Entry 7L1V (electron microscopy, 3.00 A resolution); this record covers chains R and S of the 6 polymer chains in the assembly.

Chain R:
Molecule: Hypocretin receptor type 2
From: Homo sapiens
Reference sequence: Q548Y0 (Q548Y0_HUMAN); numbering as in UniProt; present here: 3-251, 283-389
Amino-acid sequence (374 residues; row label = number of the first residue in the row; note: 31 numbers in that range are skipped by the numbering (no residue carries them; nothing is unmodelled there); numbers below 1 keep their minus sign (Asp-5 is residue -5)):
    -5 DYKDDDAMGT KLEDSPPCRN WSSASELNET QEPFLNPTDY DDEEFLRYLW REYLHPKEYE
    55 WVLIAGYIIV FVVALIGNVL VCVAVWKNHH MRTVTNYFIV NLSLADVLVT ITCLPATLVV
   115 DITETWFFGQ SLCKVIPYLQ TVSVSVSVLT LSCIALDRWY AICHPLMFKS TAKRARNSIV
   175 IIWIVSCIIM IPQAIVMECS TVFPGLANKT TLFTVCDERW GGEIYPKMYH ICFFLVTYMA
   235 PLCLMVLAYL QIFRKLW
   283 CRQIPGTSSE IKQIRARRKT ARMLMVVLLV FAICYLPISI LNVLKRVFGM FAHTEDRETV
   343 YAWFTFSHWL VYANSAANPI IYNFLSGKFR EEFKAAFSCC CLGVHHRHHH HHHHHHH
Not modelled in the structure: -5 to 54, 283-291, 379-399
Construct notes: expression tag (-5 to 2, 390-399)
Disulfides: Cys127-Cys210
Residues lining bound ligands: XGD (4'-methoxy-N,N-dimethyl-3'-{[3-(2-{[2-(2H-1,2,3-triazol-2-yl)benzene-1-carbonyl]amino}ethyl)phenyl]sulfamoyl}[1,1'-biphenyl]-3-carboxamide): Cys107, Ala110, Thr111, Val114, Asp115, Glu118, Trp120, Pro131, Gln134, Thr135, Val138, Gln187, Met191, Phe207, Val209, Cys210, Phe227, Ile320, Asn324, Arg328, Tyr343, His350, Tyr354
Reported in the primary citation:
  - binding site for XGD: Cys107, Thr111, Val114, Pro131, Gln134, Thr135, Val138, Met191, Phe227, Ile320, Asn324, Tyr343, His350
  - conformationally variable residues (helix shift, side-chain flip): Cys107, Pro109, Gln134, Tyr343, His350
  - specificity-determining residues: Thr111, Thr135 (proposed by the authors, not directly observed)

Chain S:
Molecule: Synthetic nanobody 51 (Sb51)
From: Lama glama
Notes: antibody fragment or engineered binder
Amino-acid sequence (118 residues; row label = number of the first residue in the row; numbers below 1 keep their minus sign (Gly-3 is residue -3)):
    -3 GSSSQVQLVE SGGGLVQAGG SLRLSCAASG FPVGRVMYWY RQAPGKEREW VAAISSHGDM
    57 TAYADSVKGR FTISRDNAKN TVYLQMNSLK PEDTAVYYCE VYVGYFYHGQ GTQVTVSA
Not modelled in the structure: -3 to 1, 113-114
Disulfides: Cys22-Cys95

Interface between chain R and chain S:
Residue-residue contacts - 39 pairs, chain R then chain S:
  Glu192(R) - Arg44(S)
  Cys193(R) - Arg44(S)  hydrogen bond (backbone-side chain)
  Ser194(R) - Tyr36(S)
  Ser194(R) - Arg44(S)  hydrogen bond
  Ser194(R) - Phe102(S)
  Thr195(R) - Tyr34(S)
  Thr195(R) - Tyr36(S)  hydrogen bond (backbone-side chain)
  Thr195(R) - Trp46(S)
  Val196(R) - Tyr34(S)
  Phe197(R) - Val32(S)
  Phe197(R) - Tyr34(S)  hydrogen bond (backbone-side chain)
  Phe197(R) - Ala49(S)  hydrophobic
  Phe197(R) - Ser51(S)
  Phe197(R) - Met56(S)
  Phe197(R) - Ala58(S)  hydrophobic
  Pro198(R) - Val32(S)
  Leu206(R) - Trp46(S)  hydrophobic
  Asp211(R) - Tyr98(S)  hydrogen bond
  Glu212(R) - Tyr101(S)
  Glu212(R) - Phe102(S)  hydrogen bond (backbone-backbone)
  Arg213(R) - Arg44(S)
  Arg213(R) - Tyr94(S)
  Arg213(R) - Glu96(S)  salt bridge
  Arg213(R) - Phe102(S)
  Arg213(R) - His104(S)  hydrogen bond
  Trp214(R) - Tyr101(S)
  Trp214(R) - Phe102(S)  hydrogen bond (backbone-backbone)
  Trp214(R) - Tyr103(S)
  Trp214(R) - His104(S)  hydrogen bond (backbone-side chain)
  Gly215(R) - His104(S)
  Gly216(R) - Tyr103(S)
  Glu217(R) - Tyr101(S)
  Pro220(R) - Tyr101(S)
  Lys327(R) - Tyr98(S)
  Lys327(R) - Gly100(S)
  Arg328(R) - Gly100(S)  hydrogen bond (side chain-backbone)
  Arg328(R) - Tyr101(S)
  Ala334(R) - Arg31(S)
  His335(R) - Gly30(S)  hydrogen bond (side chain-backbone)
Interface residues without a listed pair, chain R (24 interface residues in all): Gln124, Gly199, Thr204, Val209
Interface residues without a listed pair, chain S (22 interface residues in all): Glu43, Ile50, Thr57

Summary:
24 residues of chain R and 22 residues of chain S are in contact, with 11 hydrogen bonds and 1 salt bridge.
Polar contacts include Arg213(R)-Glu96(S), Cys193(R)-Arg44(S) and Ser194(R)-Arg44(S). Chain R binds compound
XGD. The paper reports a binding site for XGD at Cys107(R), Thr111(R) and Val114(R) among others; specificity
determinants Thr111(R) and Thr135(R).
Chain R is Hypocretin receptor type 2 (Homo sapiens) and chain S is Synthetic nanobody 51 (Sb51) (Lama glama);
the structure, Orexin Receptor 2 (OX2R) in Complex with G Protein and Small-Molecule Agonist Compound 1, was
determined by electron microscopy (same publication as 7L1U).
